7KMT - chains K and B of the 9 polymer chains in the assembly; structure by electron microscopy, 3.70 A resolution.

== Chain K ==
Protein: Trafficking protein particle complex subunit 20
Source organism: Saccharomyces cerevisiae
Reference sequence: P38334 (TRS20_YEAST); numbering as in UniProt (aligned over 1-175)
Chain sequence (175 residues; row label = number of the first residue in the row):
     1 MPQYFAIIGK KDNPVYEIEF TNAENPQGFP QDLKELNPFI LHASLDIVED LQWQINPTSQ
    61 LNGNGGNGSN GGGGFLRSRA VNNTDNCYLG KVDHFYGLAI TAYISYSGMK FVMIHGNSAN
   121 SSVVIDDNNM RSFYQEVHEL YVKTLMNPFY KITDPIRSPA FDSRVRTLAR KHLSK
Unresolved in the structure: 1, 22-31, 58-83, 117-122, 175

== Chain B ==
Protein: Trafficking protein particle complex III-specific subunit 85
Source organism: Saccharomyces cerevisiae
Reference sequence: P46944 (TRS85_YEAST); residues 1-698 here = UniProt positions 1-698
Chain sequence (717 residues; numbered -18 to 698; the number before each row is that of its first residue; numbers below 1 keep their minus sign (Met-18 is residue -18)):
   -18 MGSSHHHHHH SQENLYFQGM VFSYEHYMNL LFHLDNSKET VPPEIAKRII SNAIAPVITV
    42 TSTPLFDKHI QETYKVDSLY MLLRFFGGCV SDRDQANEAK VGQHEHEVCD ASDSTDSIPK
   102 NKNLEVPNLS KKGSRSRSNS LFQRDSTQSQ YIRFTRPLGD LIETRDANDM LFNYHSLEVF
   162 LDNYLKLVAA NTDEMVPHNL LKKSIYHSFF SLAISSTNNL SPYETFNHPI LSLIALDISN
   222 GEVYEDARDL LVNFKNLNHN TENFPIFMNT NEMLPVFLLC YNDDSQEEFE KCQALAKKLK
   282 KQLFVESILL ALWKDSFIYD ENSVIQLHQP VMSSLEEILF FLQAPTQTTL SLALINSIYD
   342 MLDYLVYDLM IPFMKRKVSF WEETILQPRK SLFNGAKFFK KFMNKNPVNG NHQHNSLTRD
   402 SQGNEYFASS SSEFLMRKLA DWSMMLSDFK TAYSTYESLM DDLDAFPKYL ASCIEWCAVS
   462 LLMGAQSIVT VKMIKNDINP LIERALATYE NCSRIQRGKG KESNSLDVTE PVRSYETRCM
   522 ILASELFLSL SNTWTSTPYA IQYLETILDE CKLGPCSQIM VWERLSDCYN LRVDPRIKHR
   582 VGAMKKDAKD TEDLRGEHKY STDHFTDEDI LSEGLTRRRK AAFFRLIAAK KWAEQKQWRQ
   642 VSWCLKDIES TYSEIKFLHG NGLILSKLKN QLNLKDVDSA PRPSEKNLTR TSVSFIG
Unresolved in the structure: -18 to 2, 14-17, 43-44, 78-129, 141-151, 174-176, 238-243, 265-266, 285, 294-306, 326-328, 368-408, 443-446, 466-469, 498-516, 551-553, 580-608, 675-698
Construct notes: initiating methionine (-18); expression tag (-17 to 0)
What the authors report for this chain:
  - mutagenesis - R620A, R620E: decreased growth
  - mutagenesis - R620A, R620E: decreased localization to RFP-Ypt1

== Interface between chain K and chain B ==
Pairs across the interface - 39 pairs, chain K then chain B:
  Lys11(K) - Glu655(B)  salt bridge
  Lys11(K) - Ile656(B)
  Asp12(K) - Arg620(B)  salt bridge
  Asp12(K) - Ile656(B)
  Asn13(K) - Phe658(B)
  Pro14(K) - Phe658(B)  hydrophobic
  Glu17(K) - Phe658(B)
  Glu35(K) - Gly663(B)
  Glu35(K) - Leu664(B)
  Glu35(K) - Ile665(B)  hydrogen bond (side chain-backbone)
  Leu36(K) - Lys631(B)
  Leu36(K) - Ile665(B)  hydrophobic
  Pro38(K) - Leu659(B)  hydrophobic
  Phe39(K) - Phe624(B)  hydrophobic
  Phe39(K) - Leu627(B)  hydrophobic
  Phe39(K) - Tyr653(B)  hydrophobic
  Phe39(K) - Leu659(B)  hydrophobic
  Phe39(K) - Leu664(B)  hydrophobic
  Phe39(K) - Ile665(B)  hydrophobic
  Phe39(K) - Leu666(B)  hydrophobic
  Ile40(K) - Phe624(B)  hydrophobic
  His42(K) - Arg620(B)
  His42(K) - Tyr653(B)
  Ala43(K) - Lys621(B)
  Ala43(K) - Phe624(B)  hydrophobic
  Leu45(K) - Arg620(B)  hydrogen bond (backbone-side chain)
  Asp46(K) - Thr617(B)
  Asp46(K) - Arg618(B)
  Asp46(K) - Arg619(B)  hydrogen bond (side chain-backbone)
  Asp46(K) - Arg620(B)  salt bridge
  Asp46(K) - Lys621(B)
  Glu49(K) - Glu614(B)
  Glu49(K) - Gly615(B)
  Glu49(K) - Arg620(B)  salt bridge
  Asp50(K) - Gly615(B)
  Asp50(K) - Arg618(B)  salt bridge
  Asp93(K) - Lys621(B)  salt bridge
  Phe95(K) - Phe624(B)  hydrophobic
  Tyr96(K) - Trp563(B)
Also at the interface, not in a pair above, chain K (21 interface residues in all): Tyr4, Asp32
Also at the interface, not in a pair above, chain B (25 interface residues in all): Ile628, Lys632, Thr652, Lys657, Lys668
Interface features reported in the paper:
  - interface residues, chain K: Asp12(K), Asp46(K), Glu49(K), Asp50(K), Asp93(K)
  - interface residues, chain B: Arg618(B), Arg619(B), Arg620(B), Lys621(B)
  - hot spots on chain B (mutagenesis) - R620E: abolished binding to the core subunits
  - hot spots on chain B (mutagenesis) - R620A: decreased binding to the core subunits

== Overview ==
Chain K and chain B form an interface of 21 and 25 residues respectively, with 3 hydrogen bonds and 6 salt
bridges. Polar contacts include Lys11(K)-Glu655(B), Asp12(K)-Arg620(B) and Asp46(K)-Arg620(B). From the paper:
R620A and R620E of chain B reduce growth; interface residues Asp12(K), Asp46(K) and Arg618(B) among others.
Chain K is Trafficking protein particle complex subunit 20 and chain B is Trafficking protein particle complex
III-specific subunit 85, both from Saccharomyces cerevisiae; the structure, Structure of the yeast
TRAPPIII-Ypt1(Rab1) complex, was determined by electron microscopy.
